Entry 3IMQ (X-ray diffraction, 2.50 A resolution); this record covers chains A and J.

# Chain A
Name: N utilization substance protein B
Organism: Escherichia coli K-12
UniProt: P0A780 (NUSB_ECOLI); numbering as in UniProt (aligned over 3-139)
Amino-acid sequence (141 residues; numbered -1 to 139; the number before each row is that of its first residue; numbers below 1 keep their minus sign (Gly-1 is residue -1)):
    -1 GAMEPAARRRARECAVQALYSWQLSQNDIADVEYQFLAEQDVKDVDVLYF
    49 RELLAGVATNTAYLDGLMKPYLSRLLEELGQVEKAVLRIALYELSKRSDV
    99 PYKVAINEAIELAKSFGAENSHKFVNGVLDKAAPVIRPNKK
Disordered / not traced: -1 to 2
Construct notes: expression tag (-1 to 2); engineered mutation Asn118 (Asp in P0A780)
UniProt features mapped onto this chain:
  - natural variant: Tyr18 (Y18D: In nusB5)

# Chain J
Name: 30S ribosomal protein S10
Organism: Escherichia coli K-12
UniProt: P0A7R5 (RS10_ECOLI); aligned to UniProt positions 1-82 over residues 1-82 (the alignment contains insertions or deletions, so no single offset holds)
Amino-acid sequence (87 residues; numbered -4 to 82; the number before each row is that of its first residue; numbers below 1 keep their minus sign (Gly-4 is residue -4)):
    -4 GPLGSMQNQRIRIRLKAFDHRLIDQATAEIVETAKRTGAQVRGPIPLPTR
    46 SRTHLRLVDIVEPTEKTVDALMRLDLAAGVDVQISLG
Construct notes: expression tag (-4 to 0)

# Chain A / chain J interface
Pairs across the interface (32; chain A residue first):
  Gln15(A) with Ile40(J); Pro41(J), hydrogen bond (side chain-backbone)
  Tyr18(A) with Asp19(J), hydrogen bond; Thr22(J); Pro39(J); Pro41(J); Arg51(J), hydrogen bond
  Ser19(A) with Gly38(J); Pro39(J), hydrogen bond (side chain-backbone); Ile40(J)
  Leu22(A) with Asp19(J); Ala23(J); Val26(J); Pro39(J), hydrophobic
  Ser23(A) with Lys30(J), hydrogen bond (backbone-side chain); Val36(J); Gly38(J)
  Asn25(A) with Lys30(J), hydrogen bond; Val36(J), hydrogen bond (side chain-backbone)
  Gln33(A) with Arg37(J)
  Glu37(A) with Arg37(J), salt bridge
  Gly78(A) with His15(J)
  Gln79(A) with Asp19(J), hydrogen bond (backbone-side chain)
  Val80(A) with Arg51(J)
  Ser113(A) with Pro43(J); Thr44(J), hydrogen bond (backbone-backbone)
  Phe114(A) with Pro41(J); Leu42(J); Pro43(J)
  Gly115(A) with His49(J)
  Ala116(A) with His49(J)
  Glu117(A) with Arg47(J), salt bridge
Other interface residues (no listed pair), chain A (19 interface residues in all): Gln38, Glu81, Lys112
Other interface residues (no listed pair), chain J (20 interface residues in all): Arg7, Asp54

# Overview
Chain A and chain J form an interface of 19 and 20 residues respectively; the contacts include 9 hydrogen
bonds and 2 salt bridges. Polar pairs include Glu37(A)-Arg37(J), Glu117(A)-Arg47(J) and Gln15(A)-Pro41(J).
Chain A is N utilization substance protein B and chain J is 30S ribosomal protein S10, both from Escherichia
coli K-12; the structure, Crystal structure of the NusB101-S10(delta loop) complex, was determined by X-ray
diffraction.
